3AAV - chain A; structure by X-ray diffraction, 1.70 A resolution.

[Chain A]
Molecule: Cationic trypsin
Organism: Bos taurus
Notes: EC 3.4.21.4
UniProtKB: P00760 (TRY1_BOVIN); residues 1-223 here correspond to UniProt positions 24-246 (UniProt number = residue number + 23)
Chain sequence (223 residues; each row starts with the number of its first residue):
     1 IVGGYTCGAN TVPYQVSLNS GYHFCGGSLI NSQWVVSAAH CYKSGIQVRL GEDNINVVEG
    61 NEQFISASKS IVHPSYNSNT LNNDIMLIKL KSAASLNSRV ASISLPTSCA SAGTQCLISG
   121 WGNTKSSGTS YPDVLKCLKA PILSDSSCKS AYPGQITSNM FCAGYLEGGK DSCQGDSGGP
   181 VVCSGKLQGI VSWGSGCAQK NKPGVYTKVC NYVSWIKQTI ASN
Cystine bridges: Cys7-Cys137, Cys25-Cys41, Cys109-Cys210, Cys116-Cys183, Cys148-Cys162, Cys173-Cys197
Bound ions: Ca2+: Glu52, Asn54, Val57, Glu62; Cu ion: Ser177 (together with A2C)
Ligand contacts: A2C: Phe24, Cys25, His40, Asp171, Ser172, Cys173, Gln174, Gly175, Asp176, Ser177, Val191, Ser192, Trp193, Gly194, Ser195, Gly196, Cys197, Gly204
Swiss-Prot annotation at these positions:
  - active site (Charge relay system): His40, Asp84, Ser177
  - binding site (Ca(2+)): Glu52, Asn54, Val57, Glu62
  - binding site (substrate): Asp171, Ser172, Gln174, Gly175, Ser177

[Summary]
Ligands of chain A: A2C. Glu52, Asn54, Val57 and Glu62 coordinate Ca2+. UniProt lists 3 active-site residues,
4 Ca2+-binding residues and 5 substrate-binding residues.
Chain A is Cationic trypsin (Bos taurus); the structure, Bovine beta-trypsin bound to meta-diamidino schiff
base copper (II) chelate, was determined by X-ray diffraction (same publication as 3AAS and 3AAU).
